Entry 8POP (electron microscopy, 3.00 A resolution); this record covers chains F and G of the 11 polymer chains in the assembly.

# Chain F (and G)
Protein: Terminase small subunit
Source organism: Escherichia phage HK97
Notes: chain G of this document is another copy of the same molecule, construct and numbering; everything in this record applies to it too
Reference sequence: Q9MBW4 (Q9MBW4_BPHK7); residue numbers follow UniProt; this construct covers 1-161
Chain sequence (161 residues; numbered 1 to 161; the number before each row is that of its first residue):
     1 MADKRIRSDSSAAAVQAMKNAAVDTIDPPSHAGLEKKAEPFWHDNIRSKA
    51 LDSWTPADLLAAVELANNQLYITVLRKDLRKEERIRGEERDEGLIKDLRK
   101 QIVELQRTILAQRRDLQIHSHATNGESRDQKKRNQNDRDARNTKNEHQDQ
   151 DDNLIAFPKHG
Unresolved in the structure: 1-22, 125-161 (chain G: 1-23, 125-161)
Curated features (UniProtKB/Swiss-Prot):
  - region: Lys-37 to Leu-60 (Helix-turn-helix (HTH))
  - binding site (DNA): Lys-96, Lys-100, Arg-107, Arg-114, Arg-128
What the authors report for this chain:
  - binding site for the 31-nt DNA strand: Arg-7, Ser-8, Lys-96, Lys-100, Arg-107, Arg-114, Arg-128, Lys-132
  - specificity-determining residues: Arg-128
  - binding site for the 31-nt DNA strand: Arg-128
  - mutagenesis - K4A, R5A, R7A, R128A: abolished binding to DNA
  - mutagenesis - K4A/R5A/R7A: decreased binding to DNA

# Chain F / chain G interface
Contacting residue pairs (50):
  His-31(F) / Pro-40(G)  hydrogen bond (side chain-backbone)
  His-31(F) / Phe-41(G)
  His-31(F) / Asp-44(G)  salt bridge
  Ala-32(F) / Thr-73(G)
  Glu-35(F) / Arg-80(G)  salt bridge
  Lys-49(F) / Ser-120(G)
  Lys-49(F) / Asn-124(G)
  Ser-53(F) / Asn-124(G)
  Thr-55(F) / Ser-48(G)  hydrogen bond
  Thr-55(F) / Thr-123(G)
  Pro-56(F) / Asp-44(G)
  Ala-57(F) / Asp-44(G)
  Ala-57(F) / Asn-45(G)
  Ala-57(F) / Ser-48(G)
  Ala-57(F) / Arg-113(G)
  Asp-58(F) / Arg-113(G)  salt bridge
  Asp-58(F) / Ile-118(G)
  Asp-58(F) / Ser-120(G)  hydrogen bond
  Leu-60(F) / Phe-41(G)  hydrophobic
  Leu-60(F) / Asp-44(G)
  Leu-60(F) / Gln-69(G)
  Glu-64(F) / Ile-72(G)
  Glu-64(F) / Arg-76(G)  salt bridge
  Glu-64(F) / Gln-106(G)  hydrogen bond
  Asn-67(F) / Arg-76(G)
  Asn-68(F) / Gln-106(G)  hydrogen bond
  Tyr-71(F) / Leu-79(G)
  Tyr-71(F) / Arg-80(G)
  Tyr-71(F) / Glu-83(G)  hydrogen bond
  Tyr-71(F) / Arg-99(G)  hydrogen bond
  Leu-75(F) / Arg-99(G)
  Leu-94(F) / Glu-92(G)
  Asp-97(F) / Lys-96(G)  salt bridge
  Gln-101(F) / Lys-96(G)
  Gln-101(F) / Arg-99(G)  hydrogen bond
  Glu-104(F) / Arg-107(G)  salt bridge
  Arg-107(F) / Arg-107(G)
  Thr-108(F) / Val-103(G)
  Thr-108(F) / Gln-106(G)
  Thr-108(F) / Arg-107(G)  hydrogen bond
  Ala-111(F) / Leu-110(G)  hydrophobic
  Gln-112(F) / Gln-106(G)  hydrogen bond
  Gln-112(F) / Leu-110(G)
  Asp-115(F) / Leu-110(G)
  Asp-115(F) / Arg-113(G)  salt bridge
  Asp-115(F) / His-119(G)
  Asp-115(F) / Ser-120(G)  hydrogen bond (backbone-side chain)
  Leu-116(F) / Ser-120(G)
  Gln-117(F) / Ser-120(G)
  Gln-117(F) / His-121(G)
Also at the interface, not in a pair above, chain F (31 interface residues in all): Pro-29, Ala-61, Asp-78, Leu-98, Leu-105
Also at the interface, not in a pair above, chain G (28 interface residues in all): Arg-47, Arg-114

# In short
31 residues of chain F face 28 of chain G across their interface, with 11 hydrogen bonds and 7 salt bridges.
Polar pairs include His-31(F)/Asp-44(G), Glu-35(F)/Arg-80(G) and Asp-58(F)/Arg-113(G). From the paper: a
binding site for the 31-nt DNA strand at Arg-7(F), Ser-8(F) and Lys-96(F) among others; K4A, R5A and R7A of
chain F, among others, abolish binding to DNA; 5 substitutions were tested in all.
Chain F and chain G are both Terminase small subunit (Escherichia phage HK97); the structure, HK97 small
terminase in complex with DNA, was determined by electron microscopy.
